Entry 1PL1 (X-ray diffraction, 1.75 A resolution); this record covers chains A and B.

# Chain A (and B)
Name: Glutathione S-transferase A1
From: Homo sapiens
Notes: EC 2.5.1.18; chain B of this document is another copy of the same molecule, construct and numbering; everything in this record applies to it too
UniProt: P08263 (GSTA1_HUMAN); aligned to UniProt positions 1-222 over residues 1-222
Amino-acid sequence (222 residues; row label = number of the first residue in the row):
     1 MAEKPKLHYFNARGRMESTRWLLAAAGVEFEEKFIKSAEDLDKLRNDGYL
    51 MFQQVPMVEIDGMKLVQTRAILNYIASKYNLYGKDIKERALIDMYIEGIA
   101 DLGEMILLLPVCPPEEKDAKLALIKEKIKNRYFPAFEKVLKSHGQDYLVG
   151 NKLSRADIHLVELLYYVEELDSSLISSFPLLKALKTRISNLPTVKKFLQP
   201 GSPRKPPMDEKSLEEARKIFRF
Disordered / not traced: 1
Differences from the reference sequence: modified residue (112)
Modified / non-standard residues: Cys112 (s-hydroxycysteine; CSO)
Swiss-Prot annotation at these positions:
  - binding site (glutathione): Tyr9, Arg45, Gln54, Val55, Gln67, Thr68
  - modified residue: Met1 (N-acetylmethionine), Ala2 (N-acetylalanine), Lys4 (N6-succinyllysine)
Small-molecule neighbours: decarboxy-glutathione (ABY; N-(4-aminobutanoyl)-S-(4-methoxybenzyl)-L-cysteinylglycine): Tyr9, Phe10, Arg15, Arg45, Gln53, Gln54, Val55, Gln67, Leu107, Leu108, Val111, Met208, Ala216, Phe220, Phe222

# Chain A / chain B interface
Residue-residue contacts (69):
  Met51(A) with Met94(B), hydrophobic; Tyr95(B), hydrophobic; Ala135(B); Phe136(B), hydrophobic; Val139(B), hydrophobic
  Phe52(A) with Met94(B); Tyr95(B); Gly98(B); Arg131(B), hydrogen bond (backbone-side chain); Tyr132(B), hydrophobic; Ala135(B), hydrophobic; Phe136(B), hydrophobic
  Gln53(A) with Arg131(B)
  Gln54(A) with Arg131(B), hydrogen bond
  Asp61(A) with Lys87(B), hydrogen bond (backbone-side chain)
  Met63(A) with Ala90(B), hydrophobic
  Lys64(A) with Met94(B)
  Leu65(A) with Ala90(B), hydrophobic
  Val66(A) with Met94(B)
  Gln67(A) with Met94(B); Glu97(B); Gly98(B); Asp101(B), hydrogen bond
  Arg69(A) with Arg69(B); Glu97(B), salt bridge
  Ala70(A) with Asp93(B); Met94(B)
  Asn73(A) with Tyr82(B); Asp93(B), hydrogen bond
  Tyr74(A) with Ile86(B), hydrophobic; Lys87(B); Ala90(B), hydrophobic
  Ser77(A) with Ile86(B); Arg89(B)
  Lys78(A) with Ile86(B)
  Tyr82(A) with Asn73(B)
  Ile86(A) with Tyr74(B), hydrophobic; Ser77(B); Lys78(B)
  Lys87(A) with Asp61(B), hydrogen bond (side chain-backbone)
  Arg89(A) with Ser77(B)
  Ala90(A) with Met63(B), hydrophobic; Leu65(B), hydrophobic; Tyr74(B), hydrophobic
  Asp93(A) with Ala70(B); Asn73(B), hydrogen bond
  Met94(A) with Met51(B), hydrophobic; Phe52(B); Lys64(B); Leu65(B), hydrophobic; Val66(B), hydrogen bond (side chain-backbone); Gln67(B); Ala70(B)
  Tyr95(A) with Met51(B), hydrophobic
  Glu97(A) with Gln67(B); Arg69(B), salt bridge
  Gly98(A) with Phe52(B); Gln67(B)
  Asp101(A) with Gln67(B), hydrogen bond
  Arg131(A) with Arg45(B); Phe52(B), hydrogen bond (side chain-backbone); Gln53(B); Gln54(B)
  Tyr132(A) with Phe52(B), hydrophobic
  Ala135(A) with Met51(B); Phe52(B), hydrophobic
  Phe136(A) with Met51(B), hydrophobic; Phe52(B), hydrophobic
  Val139(A) with Met51(B), hydrophobic
Interface residues without a listed pair, chain A (34 interface residues in all): Arg45, Gly48
Interface residues without a listed pair, chain B (34 interface residues in all): Lys138

# Overview
The chain A/chain B interface involves 34 residues from each chain; the contacts include 10 hydrogen bonds and
2 salt bridges. Polar pairs include Arg69(A)-Glu97(B), Phe52(A)-Arg131(B) and Gln54(A)-Arg131(B). Bound to
chain A: decarboxy-glutathione. Curated annotation (UniProt) lists 6 glutathione-binding residues on chain A.
Chain A and chain B are both Glutathione S-transferase A1 (Homo sapiens); the structure, Crystal structure of
human glutathione transferase (GST) A1-1 in complex with a decarboxy-glutathione, was determined by X-ray
diffraction together with 1XWG, 1PKW, 1PKZ and 1PL2 from the same study.
